7Z0C - chain A; structure by X-ray diffraction, 1.53 A resolution.

[Chain A]
Name: Bacteriorhodopsin
Source organism: Halobacterium salinarum
UniProtKB: P02945 (BACR_HALSA); residues 1-248 here correspond to UniProt positions 14-261 (UniProt number = residue number + 13)
Sequence (248 residues; row label = number of the first residue in the row):
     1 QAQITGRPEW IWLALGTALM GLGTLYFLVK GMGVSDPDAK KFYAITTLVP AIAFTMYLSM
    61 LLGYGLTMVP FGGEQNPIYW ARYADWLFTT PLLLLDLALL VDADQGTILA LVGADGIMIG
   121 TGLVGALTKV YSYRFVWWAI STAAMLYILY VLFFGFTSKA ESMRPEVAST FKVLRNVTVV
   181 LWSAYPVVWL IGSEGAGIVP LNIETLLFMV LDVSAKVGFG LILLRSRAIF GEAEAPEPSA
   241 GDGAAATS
Unresolved in the structure: 1-4, 235-248
Modified positions: K216 (n~6~-[(2Z,4E,6E,8E)-3,7-dimethyl-9-(2,6,6-trimethylcyclohex-1-en-1-yl)nona-2,4,6,8-tetraenyl]lysine; LYR)
Swiss-Prot annotation at these positions:
  - site: D85 (Primary proton acceptor)
  - modified residue: Q1 (Pyrrolidone carboxylic acid)
Ligand contacts:
  - eicosane (LFA), molecule 1: W10, I11, A14, L15, A18, L19, L22
  - eicosane (LFA), molecule 2: A14, T17, A18, G21, L22, L25, F54, L61
  - eicosane (LFA), molecule 3: L19, M209, V210, V213, S214
  - eicosane (LFA), molecule 4: L22, L25, Y26, V29
  - eicosane (LFA), molecule 5: L48, I52, T55, M56, F88, L92
  - eicosane (LFA), molecule 6: F54, L58, L62
  - eicosane (LFA), molecule 7: T67, W80, A84, L87, F88, L123, L127
  - eicosane (LFA), molecule 8: L87, F88, P91, L92, L95, V112
  - eicosane (LFA), molecule 9: S132, F135, V136, A139
  - eicosane (LFA), molecule 10: W138, A139, T142, A143, L146
  - eicosane (LFA), molecule 11: W138, T142, M145, L146, L149, V179, S183, P186
  - eicosane (LFA), molecule 12: A143, L146, Y147, Y150
  - eicosane (LFA), molecule 13: L146, L149, Y150, F153
  - eicosane (LFA), molecule 14: K172, V173, N176, V177, V180
  - eicosane (LFA), molecule 15: V179, V180, S183
  - eicosane (LFA), molecule 16: V180, S183, A184, V187
  - eicosane (LFA), molecule 17: I191, I198, V199
  - eicosane (LFA), molecule 18: I198, V199, P200, I203, L207
What the authors report for this chain:
  - contacts within the chain: D85-T89 (hydrogen bond), E194-E204

[Overview]
Ligands of chain A: 18 copies of eicosane. From the paper: contacts within the chain involving D85, T89 and
E194 among others.
Chain A is Bacteriorhodopsin (Halobacterium salinarum); the structure, Crystal structure of the K state of
bacteriorhodopsin at 1.53 Angstrom resolution, was determined by X-ray diffraction together with 7Z0E, 7Z09,
7Z0A and 7Z0D from the same study.
